PDB entry 7P13 | electron microscopy, 2.29 A resolution | chains A and B of the 7 polymer chains in the assembly

# Chain A (and B)
Molecule: ESX-1 secretion-associated protein EspB
Source organism: Mycobacterium tuberculosis H37RV
Notes: chain B of this document is another copy of the same molecule, construct and numbering; everything in this record applies to it too
UniProt: P9WJD9 (ESPB_MYCTU); residue numbers follow UniProt; this construct covers 2-287
Amino-acid sequence (289 residues; row label = number of the first residue in the row; numbers below 1 keep their minus sign (Ser-1 is residue -1)):
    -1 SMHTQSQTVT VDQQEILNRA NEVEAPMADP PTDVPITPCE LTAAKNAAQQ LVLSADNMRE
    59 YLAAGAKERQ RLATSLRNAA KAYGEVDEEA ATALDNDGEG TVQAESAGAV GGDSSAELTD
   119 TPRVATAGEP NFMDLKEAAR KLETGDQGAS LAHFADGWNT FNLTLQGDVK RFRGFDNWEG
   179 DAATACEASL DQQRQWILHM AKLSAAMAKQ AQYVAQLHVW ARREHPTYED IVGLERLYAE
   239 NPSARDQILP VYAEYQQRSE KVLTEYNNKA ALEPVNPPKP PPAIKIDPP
Not modelled in the structure: -1 to 6, 90-121
Differences from the reference sequence: expression tag (-1 to 1)
Curated features (UniProtKB/Swiss-Prot):
  - modified residue: Thr2 (N-acetylthreonine)
What the authors report for this chain:
  - contacts within the chain: Tyr81-Trp176 (hydrogen bond)
  - self-association interface (contacts with another copy of this molecule); pairs are residue here / residue on that copy: Gln48-Gln164

# Chain A / chain B interface
Residue-residue contacts - 25 pairs, chain A then chain B:
  Thr40(A) - Asp154(B)
  Asn44(A) - Asn157(B)
  Asn44(A) - Leu161(B)
  Gln47(A) - Leu161(B)
  Gln48(A) - Gln164(B)  hydrogen bond
  Leu51(A) - Leu161(B)
  Leu51(A) - Gln164(B)
  Leu51(A) - Gly165(B)
  Asn55(A) - Arg192(B)
  Glu58(A) - Lys168(B)  salt bridge
  Glu58(A) - Arg192(B)  salt bridge
  Tyr59(A) - Arg192(B)  hydrogen bond
  Lys65(A) - Phe173(B)  hydrogen bond (side chain-backbone)
  Lys65(A) - Asp174(B)  salt bridge
  Arg69(A) - Glu177(B)  salt bridge
  Gln255(A) - Arg221(B)
  Glu258(A) - Val217(B)
  Thr262(A) - Gln214(B)
  Asn265(A) - Gln210(B)  hydrogen bond
  Asn266(A) - Gln214(B)  hydrogen bond
  Ala269(A) - Lys207(B)
  Pro272(A) - Gln164(B)
  Asn274(A) - Gln193(B)
  Asn274(A) - Leu196(B)
  Lys277(A) - Asp189(B)  salt bridge
Other interface residues (no listed pair), chain B (21 interface residues in all): Asn160, Arg171, Lys200

# Overview
Chain A and chain B form an interface of 19 and 21 residues respectively, with 5 hydrogen bonds and 5 salt
bridges. Among the polar pairs are Glu58(A)-Lys168(B), Glu58(A)-Arg192(B) and Lys65(A)-Asp174(B). The paper
reports a self-association interface involving Gln48(A) and Gln164(A); contacts within the chain involving
Tyr81(A) and Trp176(A).
Chain A and chain B are both ESX-1 secretion-associated protein EspB (Mycobacterium tuberculosis H37RV); the
structure, 2.29 A Mycobacterium tuberculosis EspB, was determined by electron microscopy together with 7P0Z
from the same study.
